Entry 3S33 (X-ray diffraction, 4.45 A resolution (low resolution: residue-level contacts below are approximate; hydrogen-bond / salt-bridge calls are withheld)); this record covers chains B and C of the 3 polymer chains in the assembly.

== Chain B ==
Protein: Cytochrome c oxidase subunit 2
Organism: Thermus thermophilus
Notes: EC 1.9.3.1
UniProtKB: Q5SJ80 (COX2_THET8); residues 3-168 here = UniProt positions 3-168
Sequence (166 residues; row label = number of the first residue in the row):
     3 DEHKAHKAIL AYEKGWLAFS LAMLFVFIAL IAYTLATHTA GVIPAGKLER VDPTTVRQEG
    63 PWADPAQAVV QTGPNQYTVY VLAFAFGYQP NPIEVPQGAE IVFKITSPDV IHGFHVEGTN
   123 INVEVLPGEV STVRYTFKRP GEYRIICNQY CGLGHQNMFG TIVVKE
Metal / ion sites: dinuclear copper ion: His114, Cys149, Gln151, Cys153, His157, Met160
Curated features (UniProtKB/Swiss-Prot):
  - binding site (Cu cation): His114, Cys149, Cys153, His157

== Chain C ==
Protein: Cytochrome c oxidase polypeptide 2A
Organism: Thermus thermophilus
Notes: EC 1.9.3.1
UniProtKB: P82543 (COXA_THET8); residue numbers follow UniProt; this construct covers 2-34
Sequence (33 residues; row label = number of the first residue in the row):
     2 EEKPKGALAV ILVLTLTILV FWLGVYAVFF ARG

== Chain B / chain C interface ==
Residue-residue contacts - 23 pairs, chain B then chain C:
  Tyr14(B) - Leu9(C)
  Trp18(B) - Ile12(C)
  Trp18(B) - Thr16(C)
  Phe21(B) - Thr16(C)
  Phe29(B) - Trp23(C)
  Leu32(B) - Trp23(C)
  Leu32(B) - Tyr27(C)
  Tyr35(B) - Tyr27(C)
  Tyr35(B) - Phe31(C)
  Thr36(B) - Tyr27(C)
  Thr36(B) - Phe30(C)
  Thr36(B) - Phe31(C)
  Thr41(B) - Phe30(C)
  Thr41(B) - Phe31(C)
  Gly120(B) - Arg33(C)
  Thr121(B) - Arg33(C)
  Asn122(B) - Phe30(C)
  Asn122(B) - Arg33(C)
  Asn122(B) - Gly34(C)
  Tyr137(B) - Arg33(C)
  Tyr137(B) - Gly34(C)
  Thr138(B) - Gly34(C)
  Lys140(B) - Gly34(C)
Interface residues without a listed pair, chain B (19 interface residues in all): Lys6, Ile11, Met25, Ile33, Thr39
Interface residues without a listed pair, chain C (15 interface residues in all): Glu2, Lys4, Pro5, Leu15, Ile19, Leu20

== In short ==
19 residues of chain B face 15 of chain C across their interface. His114(B), Cys149(B), Gln151(B), Cys153(B),
His157(B) and Met160(B) form the dinuclear copper ion site. From UniProt: 4 Cu cation-binding residues on
chain B.
Chain B is Cytochrome c oxidase subunit 2 and chain C is Cytochrome c oxidase polypeptide 2A, both from
Thermus thermophilus; the structure, Structure of Thermus thermophilus cytochrome ba3 oxidase 10s after Xe
depressurization, was determined by X-ray diffraction (same publication as 3S38, 3S39, 3S3A, 3S3B, 3S3C and
3S3D).
